Entry 6NC2 (electron microscopy, 5.20 A resolution (low resolution: residue-level contacts below are approximate; hydrogen-bond / salt-bridge calls are withheld)); this record covers chains A and C of the 24 polymer chains in the assembly.

[Chain A (and C)]
Protein: AMC011 v4.2 SOSIP gp120
Source organism: Human immunodeficiency virus 1
Notes: engineered mutation(s): H66R, A316W, A501C; chain C of this document is another copy of the same molecule, construct and numbering; everything in this record applies to it too
Sequence (512 residues; each row starts with the number of its first residue; note: 27 numbers in that range are skipped by the numbering (no residue carries them; nothing is unmodelled there); a row labelled like 136A-136S holds insertion residues (136A, then the next letters in order); numbers below 1 keep their minus sign (Met-4 is residue -4)):
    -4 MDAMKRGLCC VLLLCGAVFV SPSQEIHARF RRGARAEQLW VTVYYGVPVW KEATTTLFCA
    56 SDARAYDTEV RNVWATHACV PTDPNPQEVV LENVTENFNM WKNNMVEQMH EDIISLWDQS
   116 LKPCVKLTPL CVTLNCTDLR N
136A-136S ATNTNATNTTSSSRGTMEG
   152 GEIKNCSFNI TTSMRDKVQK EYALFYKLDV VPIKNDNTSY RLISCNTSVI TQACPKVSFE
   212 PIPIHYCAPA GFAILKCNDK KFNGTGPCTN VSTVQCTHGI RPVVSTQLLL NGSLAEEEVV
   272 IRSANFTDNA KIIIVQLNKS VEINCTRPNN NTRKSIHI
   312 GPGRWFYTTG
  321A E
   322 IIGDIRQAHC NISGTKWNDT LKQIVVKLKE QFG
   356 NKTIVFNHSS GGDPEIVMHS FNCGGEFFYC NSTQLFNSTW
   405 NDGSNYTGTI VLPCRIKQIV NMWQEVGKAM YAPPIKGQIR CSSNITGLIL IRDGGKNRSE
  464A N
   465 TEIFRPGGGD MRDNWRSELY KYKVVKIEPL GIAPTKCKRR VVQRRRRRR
Not modelled in the structure: -4 to 30, 60-65, 136A-136S, 405-413, 507-513
Disulfide bonds: Cys54-Cys74, Cys119-Cys205, Cys126-Cys196, Cys131-Cys157, Cys218-Cys247, Cys228-Cys239, Cys296-Cys331, Cys378-Cys445, Cys385-Cys418
Covalently attached groups: glycan linked to Asn88; N-acetylglucosamine (NAG) linked to Asn130, Asn234, Asn241, Asn262, Asn289, Asn301, Asn448
From the paper describing this entry:
  - post-translational modification sites: Asn88, Asn241

[Interface between chain A and chain C]
Residue-residue contacts (9; chain A residue first):
  Arg166(A) - Thr123(C)
  Arg166(A) - Pro124(C)
  Arg166(A) - Cys126(C)
  Arg166(A) - Val127(C)
  Arg166(A) - Ile161(C)
  Pro313(A) - Cys196(C)
  Gly314(A) - Cys196(C)
  Gly314(A) - Thr198(C)
  Arg315(A) - Val200(C)
Other interface residues (no listed pair), chain A (5 interface residues in all): Trp316
Other interface residues (no listed pair), chain C (10 interface residues in all): Asn197, Ser199

[Overview]
The interface between chain A and chain C involves 5 residues on one side and 10 on the other. Covalently
linked N-acetylglucosamine: at Asn130(A), Asn234(A), Asn241(A), Asn262(A), Asn289(A) and Asn301(A) and 1 more.
From the paper: modification sites Asn88(A) and Asn241(A).
Both chains are AMC011 v4.2 SOSIP gp120 (Human immunodeficiency virus 1). Entry 6NC2 (AMC011 v4.2 SOSIP Env
trimer in complex with fusion peptide targeting antibody ACS202 fragment antigen binding) was determined by
electron microscopy together with 6NC3 and 6NCP from the same study.
